7W73 - chains A and B of the 3 polymer chains in the assembly; structure by electron microscopy, 6.40 A resolution (low resolution: residue-level contacts below are approximate; hydrogen-bond / salt-bridge calls are withheld).

[Chain A (and B)]
Molecule: Spike glycoprotein
Source organism: Porcine epidemic diarrhea virus
Notes: chain B of this document is another copy of the same molecule, construct and numbering; everything in this record applies to it too
UniProt: A0A1Y0DD46 (A0A1Y0DD46_9ALPC); residue numbers follow UniProt; this construct covers 1-1386
Amino-acid sequence (1386 residues; each row starts with the number of its first residue):
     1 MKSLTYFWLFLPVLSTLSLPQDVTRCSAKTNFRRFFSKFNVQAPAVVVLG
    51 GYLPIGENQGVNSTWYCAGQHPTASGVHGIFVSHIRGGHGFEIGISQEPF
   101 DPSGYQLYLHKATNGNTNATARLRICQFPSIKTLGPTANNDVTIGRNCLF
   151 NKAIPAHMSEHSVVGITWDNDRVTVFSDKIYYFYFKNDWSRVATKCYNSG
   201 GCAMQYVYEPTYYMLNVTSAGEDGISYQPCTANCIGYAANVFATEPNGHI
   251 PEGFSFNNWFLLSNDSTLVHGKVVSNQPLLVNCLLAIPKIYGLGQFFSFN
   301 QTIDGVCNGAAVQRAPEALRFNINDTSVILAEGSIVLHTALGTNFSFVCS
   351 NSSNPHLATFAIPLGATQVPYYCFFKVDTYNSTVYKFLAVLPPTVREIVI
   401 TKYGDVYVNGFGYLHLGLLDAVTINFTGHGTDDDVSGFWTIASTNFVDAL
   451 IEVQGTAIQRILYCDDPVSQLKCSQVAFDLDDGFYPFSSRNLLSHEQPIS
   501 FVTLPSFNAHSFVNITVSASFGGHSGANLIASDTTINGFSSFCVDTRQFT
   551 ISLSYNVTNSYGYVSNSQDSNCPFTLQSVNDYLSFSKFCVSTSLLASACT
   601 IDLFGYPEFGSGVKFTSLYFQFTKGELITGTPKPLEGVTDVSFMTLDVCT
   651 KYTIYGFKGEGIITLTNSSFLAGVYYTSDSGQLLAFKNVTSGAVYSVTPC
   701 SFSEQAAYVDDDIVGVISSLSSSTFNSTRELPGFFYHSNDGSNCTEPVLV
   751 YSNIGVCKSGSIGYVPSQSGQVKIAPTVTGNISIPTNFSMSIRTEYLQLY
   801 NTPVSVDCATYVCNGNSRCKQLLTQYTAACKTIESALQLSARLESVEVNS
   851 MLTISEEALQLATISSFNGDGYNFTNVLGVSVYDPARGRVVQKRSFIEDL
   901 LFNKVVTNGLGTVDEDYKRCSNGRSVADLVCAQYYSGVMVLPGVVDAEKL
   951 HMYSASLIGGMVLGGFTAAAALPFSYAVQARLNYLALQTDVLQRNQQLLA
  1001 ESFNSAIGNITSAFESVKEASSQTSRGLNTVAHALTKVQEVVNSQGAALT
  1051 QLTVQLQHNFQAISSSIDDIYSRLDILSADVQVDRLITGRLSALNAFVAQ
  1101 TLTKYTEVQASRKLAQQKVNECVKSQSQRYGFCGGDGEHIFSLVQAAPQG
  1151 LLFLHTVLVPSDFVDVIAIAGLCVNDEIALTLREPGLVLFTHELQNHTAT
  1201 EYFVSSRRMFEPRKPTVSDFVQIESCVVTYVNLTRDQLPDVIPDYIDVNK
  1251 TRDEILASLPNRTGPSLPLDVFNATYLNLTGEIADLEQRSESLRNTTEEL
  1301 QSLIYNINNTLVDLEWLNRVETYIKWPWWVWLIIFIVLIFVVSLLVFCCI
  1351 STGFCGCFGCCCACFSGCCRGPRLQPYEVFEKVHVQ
Unresolved in the structure: 1-30, 1255-1386
Cystine bridges: Cys126-Cys148, Cys230-Cys234, Cys283-Cys307, Cys349-Cys373, Cys464-Cys473, Cys543-Cys589, Cys572-Cys599, Cys649-Cys700, Cys744-Cys757, Cys808-Cys830, Cys920-Cys931, Cys1122-Cys1133, Cys1173-Cys1226
Covalent attachments: N-acetylglucosamine (NAG) linked to Asn118, Asn344, Asn351, Asn381, Asn425, Asn514, Asn556, Asn667, Asn688, Asn726, Asn743, Asn781, Asn787, Asn873, Asn1009, Asn1232, Asn1249; glycan linked to Asn216, Asn264, Asn300, Asn324
What the authors report for this chain:
  - post-translational modification sites: Asn324

[How chain A and chain B interact]
Residue-residue contacts (101; chain A residue first):
  Gln470(A) - Lys820(B)
  Cys473(A) - Lys831(B)
  Ser474(A) - Lys831(B)
  Gln475(A) - Lys831(B)
  Gln475(A) - Glu834(B)
  Val476(A) - Lys831(B)
  Asp481(A) - Arg842(B)
  Asp482(A) - Arg842(B)
  Gly483(A) - Arg842(B)
  Phe484(A) - Gln838(B)
  Tyr485(A) - Gln838(B)
  Pro486(A) - Asp807(B)
  Ser488(A) - Thr810(B)
  Arg547(A) - Lys386(B)
  Phe574(A) - Arg1073(B)
  Ser578(A) - Arg1073(B)
  Asp581(A) - Arg1073(B)
  Leu594(A) - Phe604(B)
  Leu594(A) - Lys614(B)
  Ala596(A) - Asp569(B)
  Lys658(A) - Asp1068(B)
  Lys658(A) - Asp1069(B)
  Lys658(A) - Arg1073(B)
  Thr666(A) - Arg924(B)
  Thr666(A) - Ser925(B)
  Ser668(A) - Val926(B)
  Phe670(A) - Gly455(B)
  Phe670(A) - Thr456(B)
  Phe670(A) - Val926(B)
  Leu671(A) - Phe260(B)
  Leu671(A) - Arg396(B)
  Leu671(A) - Thr456(B)
  Ala672(A) - Phe260(B)
  Ala672(A) - Thr456(B)
  Tyr675(A) - Asp265(B)
  Tyr675(A) - Ser266(B)
  Tyr675(A) - Thr267(B)
  Tyr675(A) - Phe411(B)
  Tyr676(A) - Thr267(B)
  Tyr676(A) - Leu268(B)
  Tyr676(A) - Val269(B)
  Ser680(A) - Gln1057(B)
  Leu684(A) - Ala927(B)
  Val689(A) - Pro393(B)
  Thr690(A) - Pro393(B)
  Thr698(A) - Tyr935(B)
  Pro699(A) - Tyr935(B)
  Phe702(A) - Tyr934(B)
  Phe702(A) - Tyr935(B)
  Ser703(A) - Tyr934(B)
  Glu704(A) - Tyr934(B)
  Ser718(A) - Lys918(B)
  Ser719(A) - Tyr917(B)
  Ser719(A) - Lys918(B)
  Ser719(A) - Ser921(B)
  Leu720(A) - Ser921(B)
  Glu730(A) - Lys918(B)
  Pro732(A) - Asp914(B)
  Gly733(A) - Glu915(B)
  Gly733(A) - Asp916(B)
  Gly733(A) - Tyr917(B)
  Gly733(A) - Lys918(B)
  Phe734(A) - Lys918(B)
  Phe735(A) - Lys918(B)
  Tyr751(A) - Ser845(B)
  Tyr751(A) - Leu941(B)
  Tyr751(A) - Pro942(B)
  Tyr751(A) - Val944(B)
  Ser752(A) - Val944(B)
  Ser767(A) - Ile854(B)
  Gln768(A) - Thr853(B)
  Gln768(A) - Ile854(B)
  Ser769(A) - Ile854(B)
  Gly770(A) - Thr853(B)
  Gly770(A) - Ile854(B)
  Ile774(A) - Gly964(B)
  Ile774(A) - Phe966(B)
  Ala775(A) - Met961(B)
  Ala775(A) - Leu963(B)
  Val778(A) - Tyr976(B)
  Val778(A) - Ala980(B)
  Ile782(A) - Gly964(B)
  Ile782(A) - Gly965(B)
  Ser783(A) - Phe966(B)
  Leu1028(A) - Ser850(B)
  Lys1037(A) - Gln1109(B)
  Arg1129(A) - Arg1129(B)
  Tyr1130(A) - Asn1120(B)
  Tyr1130(A) - Lys1124(B)
  Gly1131(A) - Asn1120(B)
  Phe1132(A) - Asn1120(B)
  Phe1163(A) - Phe966(B)
  Pro1185(A) - Asn983(B)
  Pro1185(A) - Tyr984(B)
  Gln1222(A) - Arg1213(B)
  Ile1223(A) - Arg1213(B)
  Glu1224(A) - Arg1213(B)
  Ser1225(A) - Val991(B)
  Arg1252(A) - Thr1251(B)
  Arg1252(A) - Arg1252(B)
  Arg1252(A) - Glu1254(B)
Also at the interface, not in a pair above, chain A (86 interface residues in all): Ser506, Phe507, Pro573, Thr575, Leu595, Leu627, Thr639, Gly659, Leu665, Asp679, Asn753, Val772, Lys773, Thr777, Thr779, Gly1027, Arg1183, Val1221, Val1248
Also at the interface, not in a pair above, chain B (77 interface residues in all): Ile362, Gly365, Phe387, Leu414, Tyr606, Gly943, Lys949, Gly960, Leu987, Thr989, Thr1216, Ser1218, Asp1219, Ile1246

[In short]
Chain A and chain B form an interface of 86 and 77 residues respectively. Covalently linked
N-acetylglucosamine: at Asn118(A), Asn344(A), Asn351(A), Asn381(A), Asn425(A) and Asn514(A) and 11 more. From
the paper: a modification site at Asn324(A).
Both chains are Spike glycoprotein (Porcine epidemic diarrhea virus). Entry 7W73 (Cryo-EM map of PEDV S
protein with one protomer in the D0-up conformation while the other ...) was determined by electron microscopy
(same publication as 7W6M, 7Y6S, 7Y6T, 7Y6U and 7Y6V).
